PDB entry 3I5F | X-ray diffraction, 3.10 A resolution | chains A and B of the 3 polymer chains in the assembly

[Chain A]
Name: Myosin heavy chain isoform A
From: Loligo pealei
UniProtKB: O44934 (O44934_LOLPE); numbering as in UniProt (aligned over 1-839)
Sequence (839 residues; each row starts with the number of its first residue):
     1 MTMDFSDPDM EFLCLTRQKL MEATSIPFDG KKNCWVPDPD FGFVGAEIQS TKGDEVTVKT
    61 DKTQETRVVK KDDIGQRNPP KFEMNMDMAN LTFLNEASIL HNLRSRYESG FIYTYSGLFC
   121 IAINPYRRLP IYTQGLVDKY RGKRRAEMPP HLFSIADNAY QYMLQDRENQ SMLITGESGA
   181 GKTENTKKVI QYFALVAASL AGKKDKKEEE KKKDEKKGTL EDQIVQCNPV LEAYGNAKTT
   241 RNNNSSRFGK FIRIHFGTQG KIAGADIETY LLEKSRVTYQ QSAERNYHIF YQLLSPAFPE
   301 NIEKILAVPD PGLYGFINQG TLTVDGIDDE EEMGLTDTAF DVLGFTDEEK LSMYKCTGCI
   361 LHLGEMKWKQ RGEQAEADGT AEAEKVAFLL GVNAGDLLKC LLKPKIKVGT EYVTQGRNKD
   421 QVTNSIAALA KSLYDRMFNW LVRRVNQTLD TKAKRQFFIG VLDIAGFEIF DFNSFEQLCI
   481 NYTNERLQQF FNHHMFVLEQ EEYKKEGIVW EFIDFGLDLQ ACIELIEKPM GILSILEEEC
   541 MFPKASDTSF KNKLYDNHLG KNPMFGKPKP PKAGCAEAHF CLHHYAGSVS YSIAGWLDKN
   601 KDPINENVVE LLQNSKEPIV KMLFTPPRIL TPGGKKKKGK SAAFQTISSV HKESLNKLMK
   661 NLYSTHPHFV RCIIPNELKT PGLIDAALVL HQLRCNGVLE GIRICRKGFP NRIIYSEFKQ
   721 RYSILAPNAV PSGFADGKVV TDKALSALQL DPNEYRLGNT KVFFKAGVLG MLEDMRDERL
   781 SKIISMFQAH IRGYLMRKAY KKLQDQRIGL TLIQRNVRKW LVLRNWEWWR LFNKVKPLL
Disordered / not traced: 202-214, 627-642
Construct notes: conflict K238 (Glu in O44934), A744 (Val in O44934)
Ion coordination: Mg2+: T183, S246 (together with ADP)
Residues lining bound ligands: ADP (adenosine-5'-diphosphate): I112, N124, P125, Y126, R127, R128, Y132, E177, S178, G179, A180, G181, K182, T183, E184, N242, N244, S246
Reported in the primary citation:
  - contacts within the chain: E177-R241 (salt bridge), R241-E677 (salt bridge)
  - conformationally variable residues (loop rearrangement): S246

[Chain B]
Name: Myosin regulatory light chain LC-2, mantle muscle
From: Todarodes pacificus
UniProtKB: P08052 (MLR_TODPA); residues 1-153 here = UniProt positions 1-153
Sequence (153 residues; row label = number of the first residue in the row):
     1 AEEAPRRVKL SQRQMQELKE AFTMIDQDRD GFIGMEDLKD MFSSLGRVPP DDELNAMLKE
    61 CPGQLNFTAF LTLFGEKVSG TDPEDALRNA FSMFDEDGQG FIPEDYLKDL LENMGDNFSK
   121 EEIKNVWKDA PLKNKQFNYN KMVDIKGKAE DED
Disordered / not traced: 1-6, 152-153
UniProt features mapped onto this chain:
  - binding site (Ca(2+)): D26, D28, D30, D37
  - modified residue: A1 (Blocked amino end (Ala))

[Chain A / chain B interface]
Contacting residue pairs (66):
  D805(A) with M93(B)
  Q806(A) with M93(B); F94(B)
  G809(A) with A90(B); M93(B), hydrogen bond (backbone-side chain); F94(B)
  L810(A) with F94(B); L110(B), hydrophobic; G115(B)
  T811(A) with D116(B)
  L812(A) with D82(B); A86(B); A90(B), hydrophobic
  I813(A) with A90(B), hydrophobic; F91(B), hydrophobic; L111(B), hydrophobic
  Q814(A) with M114(B); G115(B); D116(B); N117(B); F118(B)
  R815(A) with D82(B), salt bridge
  N816(A) with G80(B); D82(B); L87(B)
  V817(A) with F118(B), hydrophobic
  R818(A) with D116(B), hydrogen bond (side chain-backbone); N117(B), hydrogen bond (side chain-backbone); F118(B); E122(B), salt bridge
  K819(A) with E76(B); K77(B), hydrogen bond (side chain-backbone); V78(B); S79(B)
  W820(A) with I145(B), hydrogen bond (side chain-backbone); K146(B)
  L821(A) with E122(B); V126(B), hydrophobic
  L823(A) with K77(B)
  R824(A) with N125(B), hydrogen bond (side chain-backbone); D129(B), salt bridge
  W826(A) with E60(B); L73(B); F74(B), hydrophobic; K77(B)
  E827(A) with F42(B); M57(B)
  W828(A) with M57(B), hydrogen bond (side chain-backbone); L58(B); E60(B), hydrogen bond; L65(B), hydrophobic; L73(B)
  W829(A) with K146(B); G147(B)
  L831(A) with F42(B), hydrophobic
  F832(A) with E17(B); L18(B), hydrophobic; A21(B), hydrophobic; F74(B), hydrophobic
  N833(A) with G147(B); K148(B)
  K834(A) with L45(B)
  V835(A) with M41(B), hydrophobic
  L838(A) with M24(B), hydrophobic; M41(B), hydrophobic
  L839(A) with E20(B)
Also at the interface, not in a pair above, chain A (30 interface residues in all): V822, K836
Also at the interface, not in a pair above, chain B (44 interface residues in all): R7, T81, K128

[In short]
30 residues of chain A and 44 residues of chain B are in contact; the contacts include 8 hydrogen bonds and 3
salt bridges. Polar pairs include R815(A)-D82(B), R818(A)-E122(B) and R824(A)-D129(B). Ligands of chain A:
ADP. From the paper: conformational variability at S246(A); contacts within the chain involving E177(A),
R241(A) and E677(A).
Here chain A is Myosin heavy chain isoform A (Loligo pealei) and chain B is Myosin regulatory light chain
LC-2, mantle muscle (Todarodes pacificus). Entry 3I5F (Crystal structure of squid MG.ADP myosin S1) was
determined by X-ray diffraction, deposited together with 2EC6, 2OS8, 2OTG, 3I5G, 3I5H and 3I5I.
